Entry 7ML4 (electron microscopy, 3.10 A resolution); this record covers chains M and T of the 31 polymer chains in the assembly.

Chain M:
Name: Transcription initiation factor IIB
Source organism: Saccharomyces cerevisiae
Reference sequence: P29055 (TF2B_YEAST); residue numbers follow UniProt; this construct covers 1-345
Sequence (345 residues; numbered 1 to 345; the number before each row is that of its first residue):
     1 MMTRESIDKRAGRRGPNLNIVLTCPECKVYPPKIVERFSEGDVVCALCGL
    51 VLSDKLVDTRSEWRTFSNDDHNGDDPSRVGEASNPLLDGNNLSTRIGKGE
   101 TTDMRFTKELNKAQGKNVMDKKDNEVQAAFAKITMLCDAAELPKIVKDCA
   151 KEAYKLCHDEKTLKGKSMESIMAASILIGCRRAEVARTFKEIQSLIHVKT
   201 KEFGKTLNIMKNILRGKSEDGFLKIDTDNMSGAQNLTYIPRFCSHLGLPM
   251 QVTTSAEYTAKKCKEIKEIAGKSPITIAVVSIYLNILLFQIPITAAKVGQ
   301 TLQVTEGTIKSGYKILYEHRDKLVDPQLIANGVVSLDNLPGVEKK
Not modelled in the structure: 1-21, 62-117, 219-233, 327-345
Ion coordination: Zn2+: Cys24, Cys27, Cys45, Cys48
Swiss-Prot annotation at these positions:
  - zinc finger: Ile20 to Ser53 (TFIIB-type)
  - binding site (Zn(2+)): Cys24, Cys27, Cys45, Cys48

Chain T:
Molecule: template strand DNA
Sequence (148 nucleotides; row label = number of the first residue in the row):
    17 GATCCTCTCGNNNNNNNNNNNNNNNNNNNNNNNNNNNNNNNNNNNNNNNN
    67 NNNNNNNNNNNNNNNNNNNNNNNNNNNNNNNNNNNNNNNNNNNNNNNNNN
   117 NNNNNNNNNNAACGTTCCATAGCTTTTATATACGCGCCTTTTTTTTTT
Not modelled in the structure: 27-126

Interface between chain M and chain T:
Residue-residue contacts - 10 pairs, chain M then chain T:
  Lys272(M) - DT147(T)  hydrogen bond to the phosphate
  Lys272(M) - DA148(T)  salt bridge to the phosphate
  Lys272(M) - DC149(T)  phosphate contact
  Ser273(M) - DA148(T)  phosphate contact
  Ser273(M) - DC149(T)  hydrogen bond to the phosphate
  Thr276(M) - DC149(T)  phosphate contact
  Thr305(M) - DC149(T)  hydrogen bond to the phosphate
  Thr305(M) - DG150(T)  hydrogen bond to the phosphate
  Thr305(M) - DC151(T)  phosphate contact
  Thr308(M) - DC149(T)  hydrogen bond to the phosphate
Also at the interface, not in a pair above, chain M (7 interface residues in all): Lys164, Gly271
Also at the interface, not in a pair above, chain T (6 interface residues in all): DG138

Summary:
7 residues of chain M face 6 of chain T across their interface; the contacts include 5 hydrogen bonds and 1
salt bridge. Among the polar pairs are Lys272(M)-DT147(T), Ser273(M)-DC149(T) and Thr305(M)-DC149(T). UniProt
lists 4 Zn2+-binding residues on chain M.
Here chain M is Transcription initiation factor IIB (Saccharomyces cerevisiae) and chain T is template strand
DNA. Entry 7ML4 (RNA polymerase II initially transcribing complex (ITC)) was determined by electron microscopy
(same publication as 7MEI, 7MK9, 7MKA, 7ML0, 7ML1, 7ML2 and 7ML3).
